PDB entry 8DIT | electron microscopy, 5.10 A resolution (low resolution: residue-level contacts below are approximate; hydrogen-bond / salt-bridge calls are withheld) | chains A and C of the 3 polymer chains in the assembly

[Chain A]
Protein: Vacuolar protein sorting-associated protein 33
Source organism: Chaetomium thermophilum
Chain sequence (696 residues; numbered -28 to 667; the number before each row is that of its first residue; numbers below 1 keep their minus sign (Met-28 is residue -28)):
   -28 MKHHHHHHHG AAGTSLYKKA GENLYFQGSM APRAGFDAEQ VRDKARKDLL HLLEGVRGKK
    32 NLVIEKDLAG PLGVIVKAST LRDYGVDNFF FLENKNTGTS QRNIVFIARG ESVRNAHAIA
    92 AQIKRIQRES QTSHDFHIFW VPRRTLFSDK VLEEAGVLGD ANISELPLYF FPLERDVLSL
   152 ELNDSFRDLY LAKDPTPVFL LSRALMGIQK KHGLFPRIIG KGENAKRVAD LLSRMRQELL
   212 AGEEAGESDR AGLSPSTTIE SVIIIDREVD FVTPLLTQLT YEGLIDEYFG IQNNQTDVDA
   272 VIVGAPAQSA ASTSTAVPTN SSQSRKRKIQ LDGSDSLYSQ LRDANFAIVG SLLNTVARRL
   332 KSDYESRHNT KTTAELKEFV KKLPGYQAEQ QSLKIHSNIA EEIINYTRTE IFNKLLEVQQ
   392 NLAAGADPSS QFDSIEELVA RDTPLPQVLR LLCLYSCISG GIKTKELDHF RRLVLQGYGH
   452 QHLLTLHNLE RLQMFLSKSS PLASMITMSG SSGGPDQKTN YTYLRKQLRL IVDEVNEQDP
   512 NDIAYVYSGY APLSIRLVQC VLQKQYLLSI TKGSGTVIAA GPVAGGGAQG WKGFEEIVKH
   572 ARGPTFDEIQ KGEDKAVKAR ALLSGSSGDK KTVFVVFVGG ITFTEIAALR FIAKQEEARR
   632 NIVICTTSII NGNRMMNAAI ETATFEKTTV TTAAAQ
Not modelled in the structure: -28 to 8, 270-296, 656-667

[Chain C]
Protein: Vacuolar protein sorting-associated protein 18
Source organism: Chaetomium thermophilum
Chain sequence (968 residues; row label = number of the first residue in the row):
     1 MALDLSSGFA AADAIANLQL ADATLPIFEV LPVQLQFSVA ADFVAGQAAN NVLVIALSNG
    61 RILRIDLNKP EDIDDIDLPK KPSEVGVIRR MFLDPTASHL IICTSLGENY YLHSQSRQPR
   121 PLARLRGVVI ESIAWSPALP TQSTREILIG AADGNIYEAY IETSTEFYRR EDKYLKLVQK
   181 LPDGPITGLW ADSLPGHKDT RRVLVATSSR LFHWVGKIGR GHDSGGGASI YDKLFEAEQP
   241 TVHALSGASA AAMSMLVVSP DAEQPSPRFR EDEVPERAFA WLSSHGVYHG KLLLKGPLSE
   301 LGAKVFAEAK LLPRAQLANP EGASRRQLST EYVDAVALTQ WHIVSLVAGR VVIANRLTGS
   361 IIYDQTILNP GQKAVGLCVD QQKSTFWLFT PQEIFEIVPR DEDRDIWKIM LQLQQFDAAL
   421 QYAHTPAEKD AVAIASGDHL VSKGQFLEAA AVYGKSSKPF EEVALTFIDN EQPDALRKYL
   481 LTKLGTYKKS AVMQRVMIAT WLIEVFMAKL NSLDDTIITG AELSETLNPN QTKEQLEAVR
   541 AEFQDFINKH KGDLDRKTVY DVIGSHGREE ELLYYANAIN DYNYVLSYWV QRERWTEALK
   601 VLKKQTDPEV FYRYSSVLMT HAATELVEIL MRQSNLNPRN LIPAMLEYDR NYKGPLAQNQ
   661 AVRYLLYVVN QLGSTDSAVH NTLVSIYASH PSKDESALLE YLESQGEEPN YDPDFALRLC
   721 IQHRRVLSCA HIYTSMGQYG AAVDLALAHD EVELASIIAD RPISNPQLRK KLWLKVAKKV
   781 ISQQSDGIKT AIDFLRRCDL LKIEDLIPFF PDFVVIDDFK EEICAALEDY SRNIDALRRE
   841 MDEASQTAAN IKVDIAALDK RYAIVEPGEK CYACGLPLLS RQFFVFPCQH AFHSDCLARR
   901 VLEQAPPAKA RRIKECQVQI SKGLVNGEKR EAMIAELDAL IASACDYAIR RINEPFIKDD
   961 DDKDEWAL
Not modelled in the structure: 737-968

[Chain A / chain C interface]
Contacting residue pairs (61):
  Arg13(A) with His566(C)
  Asp14(A) with Gln591(C)
  Arg17(A) with Glu569(C)
  Lys18(A) with Gln591(C); Arg592(C); Glu593(C)
  Leu21(A) with Arg592(C)
  His22(A) with Glu593(C)
  Glu25(A) with Arg594(C); Thr596(C)
  Lys37(A) with Glu522(C)
  Ala40(A) with Ile518(C); Thr519(C)
  Gly44(A) with Ile518(C)
  Val47(A) with Ile518(C)
  Lys48(A) with Asp515(C); Ile518(C)
  Ala49(A) with Asp514(C); Ile517(C); Ile518(C)
  Ser50(A) with Asp514(C); Arg568(C); Glu570(C)
  Thr51(A) with Glu570(C)
  Leu52(A) with Ile518(C)
  Arg53(A) with Asp514(C); Leu536(C); Glu537(C)
  Asp54(A) with Glu570(C); Arg594(C)
  Tyr55(A) with Arg592(C); Arg594(C)
  Asp58(A) with Lys533(C)
  Phe60(A) with Ile517(C)
  Phe62(A) with Ile517(C); Ile518(C); Gly520(C); Ala521(C); Ser524(C)
  Asn65(A) with Glu525(C)
  Asp220(A) with Tyr652(C); Lys653(C); Gly654(C)
  Gln266(A) with Thr519(C)
  Arg298(A) with Ser512(C)
  Lys299(A) with Ala508(C); Ser512(C)
  Tyr335(A) with Leu465(C); Ile468(C)
  Thr344(A) with Met497(C)
  Lys348(A) with Met497(C)
  Val351(A) with Glu461(C); Met497(C); Ile498(C)
  Leu354(A) with Phe460(C)
  Pro355(A) with Thr500(C); Trp501(C)
  Gln358(A) with Ala464(C); Ile468(C); Trp501(C)
  Lys365(A) with Glu471(C)
Other interface residues (no listed pair), chain A (40 interface residues in all): Arg28, Gly41, Lys297, His339, Leu347
Other interface residues (no listed pair), chain C (44 interface residues in all): Glu504, Val505, Asn511, Leu523, Gly567, Val590, His621

[Summary]
40 residues of chain A and 44 residues of chain C are in contact.
Chain A is Vacuolar protein sorting-associated protein 33 and chain C is Vacuolar protein sorting-associated
protein 18, both from Chaetomium thermophilum; the structure, Cryo-EM structure of a HOPS core complex
containing Vps33, Vps16, and Vps18, was determined by electron microscopy.
